2VR0 - chains A and D of the 6 polymer chains in the assembly; structure by X-ray diffraction, 2.80 A resolution.

[Chain A (and D)]
Protein: Cytochrome C nitrite reductase, catalytic subunit nfra
Source organism: Desulfovibrio vulgaris
Notes: EC 1.7.2.2; chain D of this document is another copy of the same molecule, construct and numbering; everything in this record applies to it too
Reference sequence: Q72EF3 (Q72EF3_DESVH); residues 1-524 here = UniProt positions 1-524
Chain sequence (524 residues; row label = number of the first residue in the row):
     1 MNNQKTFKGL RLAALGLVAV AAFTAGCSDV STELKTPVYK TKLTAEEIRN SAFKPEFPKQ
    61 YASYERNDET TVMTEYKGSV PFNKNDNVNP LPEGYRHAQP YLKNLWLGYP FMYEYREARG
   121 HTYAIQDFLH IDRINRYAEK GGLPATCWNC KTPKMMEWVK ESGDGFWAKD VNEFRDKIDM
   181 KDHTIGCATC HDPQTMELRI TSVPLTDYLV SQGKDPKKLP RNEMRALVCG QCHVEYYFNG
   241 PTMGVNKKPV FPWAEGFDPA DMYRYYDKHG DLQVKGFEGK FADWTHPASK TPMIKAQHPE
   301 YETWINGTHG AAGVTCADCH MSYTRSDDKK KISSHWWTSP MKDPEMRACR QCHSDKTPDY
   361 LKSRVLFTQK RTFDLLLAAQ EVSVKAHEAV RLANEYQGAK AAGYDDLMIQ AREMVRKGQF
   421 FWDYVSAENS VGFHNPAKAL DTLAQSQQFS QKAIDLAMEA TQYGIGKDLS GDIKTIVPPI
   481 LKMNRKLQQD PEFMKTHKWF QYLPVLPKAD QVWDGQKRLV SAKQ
Unresolved in the structure: 1-25, 521-524 (chain D: 1-25, 520-524)
Bound ions: Ca2+ site 1: Gly78, Glu117, Ala118 (together with heme c); heme c Fe (6 sites), coordinated by His121, Lys151, His191, His233, His309, His320, Lys331, His335, His353, His434; Ca2+ site 2: Glu235, Tyr236, Lys295, Gln297
Residues lining bound ligands:
  - heme c (HEC), molecule 1: Tyr39, Phe53, Phe57, Gln60, Tyr61, Tyr64, Gly186, Cys187, Cys190, His191, Met196, Leu198, Arg221, Arg225, Val228, Ala317, Met321, Tyr323, Ile332, Ser333, His335, Trp337
  - heme c (HEC), molecule 2: Thr74, Lys77, Gly78, Glu117, Ala118, Cys229, His233, Glu300, Tyr301, Trp304, His309, Val314, Thr315, Cys316, Cys319, His320, Ser339, Pro340, Met341, Val365, Gln369, Asn429, Ser430, Phe433, His434
  - heme c (HEC), molecule 3: Gly78, Ser79, Ala118, Arg119, Gly120, His121, Tyr123, Ala124, Asp127, Cys150, Lys151, Ile185, Thr189, Cys190, Val228, Cys229, Gln231, Cys232, His233, Cys316, His320, Met321, Trp337, Thr338, Lys342
  - heme c (HEC), molecule 4: Tyr115, Arg116, Ala118, Asp127, Phe128, Ile131, Arg133, Ile134, Leu143, Thr146, Cys147, Asn149, Cys150, Lys151, Gln231, Cys232, His233, Val234, Tyr236, Phe238, Phe251, His298, Ala427, Asn429
  - heme c (HEC), molecule 5: Arg225, Asp318, Ser322, Tyr323, Thr324, Arg325, Lys331, Arg347, Gln351
  - heme c (HEC), molecule 6: Thr308, His309, Ala312, Val314, Asp318, Cys319, Pro340, Met346, Ala348, Cys349, Cys352, His353, Leu361, Arg364, Val365, Phe433, Pro436
  - heme c (HEC), molecule 7: Thr308, His353, Lys356
UniProt features mapped onto this chain:
  - region (Interaction with NrfH): Asp29 to Tyr39, Arg221, Asn222, Asp318 to Lys331, Gln351 to Asp355
  - binding site (Ca(2+)): Gly78, Glu117, Ala118, Glu235, Tyr236, Lys295, Gln297
  - binding site (heme): His121, Cys147, Cys150, Lys151, Cys187, Cys190, His191, Cys229, Cys232, His233, His309, Cys316, Cys319, His320, His335, Cys349, Cys352, His353, His434
  - site: Lys59 (Interaction with NrfH)

[Interface between chain A and chain D]
Residue-residue contacts - 36 pairs, chain A then chain D:
  Arg66(A) with Pro344(D), hydrogen bond (side chain-backbone); Glu345(D), salt bridge; Asp359(D), salt bridge
  Thr324(A) with Glu345(D), hydrogen bond
  Arg325(A) with Arg325(D); Arg350(D), hydrogen bond (backbone-side chain)
  Ser326(A) with Arg350(D); Thr357(D)
  Asp328(A) with Arg350(D), hydrogen bond (backbone-side chain); Ser354(D); Asp355(D)
  Lys329(A) with Arg350(D); Gln351(D), hydrogen bond
  Trp336(A) with Pro344(D), hydrophobic
  Lys342(A) with Pro344(D)
  Asp343(A) with Asp343(D); Pro344(D)
  Pro344(A) with Arg66(D), hydrogen bond (backbone-side chain); Trp336(D), hydrophobic; Lys342(D); Asp343(D); Pro344(D)
  Glu345(A) with Arg66(D), salt bridge; Thr324(D); Arg347(D)
  Arg347(A) with Glu345(D); Arg347(D)
  Arg350(A) with Arg325(D), hydrogen bond (side chain-backbone); Ser326(D), hydrogen bond (side chain-backbone); Asp328(D), hydrogen bond (side chain-backbone); Lys329(D)
  Gln351(A) with Lys329(D), hydrogen bond
  Ser354(A) with Asp328(D)
  Thr357(A) with Ser326(D)
  Pro358(A) with Arg66(D)
  Asp359(A) with Arg66(D), salt bridge
Interface residues without a listed pair, chain A (23 interface residues in all): Ala62, Thr71, Pro90, Asp327, Asp355
Interface residues without a listed pair, chain D (23 interface residues in all): Ala62, Pro90, Arg96, Lys356, Pro358

[Summary]
The chain A/chain D interface involves 23 residues from each chain; the contacts include 10 hydrogen bonds and
4 salt bridges. Polar contacts include Arg66(A)-Glu345(D), Arg66(A)-Asp359(D) and Arg66(A)-Pro344(D). Chain A
binds 7 copies of heme c.
Both chains are Cytochrome C nitrite reductase, catalytic subunit nfra (Desulfovibrio vulgaris). Entry 2VR0
(Crystal structure of cytochrome c nitrite reductase NrfHA complex bound to the HQNO inhibitor) was determined
by X-ray diffraction.
